7M50 - chains F and h of the 39 polymer chains in the assembly; structure by X-ray diffraction, 2.31 A resolution.

Chain F:
Name: Coat protein
Source organism: Satellite tobacco mosaic virus
UniProtKB: P17574 (COAT_STMV); numbering as in UniProt (aligned over 1-159)
Chain sequence (159 residues; numbered 1 to 159; the number before each row is that of its first residue):
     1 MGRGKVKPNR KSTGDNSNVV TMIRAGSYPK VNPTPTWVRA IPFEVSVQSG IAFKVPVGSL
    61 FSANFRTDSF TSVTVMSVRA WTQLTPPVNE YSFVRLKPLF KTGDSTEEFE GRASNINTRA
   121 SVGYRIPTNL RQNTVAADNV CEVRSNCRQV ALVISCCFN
Unresolved in the structure: 1-12

Chain h:
Molecule: 10-nt RNA strand
Source organism: Satellite tobacco mosaic virus
Sequence (10 nucleotides; row label = number of the first residue in the row):
   183 UUUUUUUUUU
Unresolved in the structure: 191-192

Interface between chain F and chain h:
Pairs across the interface - 9 pairs, chain F then chain h:
  Asn16(F) with U184(h), hydrogen bond to the phosphate; U185(h), sugar contact; U186(h), phosphate contact
  Ser17(F) with U185(h), phosphate contact; U186(h), sugar contact
  Val20(F) with U187(h), phosphate contact
  Thr21(F) with U186(h), phosphate contact; U187(h), phosphate contact
  Met22(F) with U187(h), phosphate contact
Other interface residues (no listed pair), chain F (8 interface residues in all): Asp15, Asn18, Val19

Summary:
8 residues of chain F face 4 of chain h across their interface; the contacts include 1 hydrogen bond. The
hydrogen-bonded pair is Asn16(F)-U184(h).
Chain F is Coat protein and chain h is a 10-nt RNA strand, both from Satellite tobacco mosaic virus; the
structure, Crystallographic structure of a cubic crystal form of STMV grown from ammonium sulfate, was
determined by X-ray diffraction (same publication as 5BKL, 5BKN, 7M2T, 7M2V, 7M3T and 7M57).
